2PCD - chains M and P of the 12 polymer chains in the assembly; structure by X-ray diffraction, 2.15 A resolution.

Chain M (and P):
Protein: Protocatechuate 3,4-dioxygenase (beta chain)
Source organism: Pseudomonas putida
Notes: EC 1.13.11.3; chain P of this document is another copy of the same molecule, construct and numbering; everything in this record applies to it too
UniProtKB: P00437 (PCXB_PSEPU); residues 301-538 here correspond to UniProt positions 1-238 (UniProt number = residue number - 300)
Chain sequence (238 residues; each row starts with the number of its first residue):
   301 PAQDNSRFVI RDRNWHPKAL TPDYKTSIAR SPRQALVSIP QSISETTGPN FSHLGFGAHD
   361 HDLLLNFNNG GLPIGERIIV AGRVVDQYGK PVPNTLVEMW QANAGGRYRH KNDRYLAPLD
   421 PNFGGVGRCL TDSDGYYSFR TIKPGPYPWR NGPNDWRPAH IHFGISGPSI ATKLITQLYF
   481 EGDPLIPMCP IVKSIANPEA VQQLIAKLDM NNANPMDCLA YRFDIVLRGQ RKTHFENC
Not modelled in the structure: 368-370, 537-538
Bound ions: Fe ion: Tyr408, Tyr447, His460, His462

Interface between chain M and chain P:
Contacting residue pairs (65):
  Leu372(M) with Pro418(P)
  Pro373(M) with Pro418(P)
  Ile374(M) with Ile374(P), hydrophobic; Pro418(P), hydrophobic; Leu419(P); Asp420(P)
  Gly375(M) with Ala404(P); Gly405(P)
  Glu376(M) with Ala404(P), hydrogen bond (backbone-backbone); Gly405(P); Gly445(P); Pro446(P)
  Arg377(M) with Tyr415(P); Leu416(P)
  Ala404(M) with Gly375(P); Glu376(P)
  Gly405(M) with Gly375(P); Glu376(P)
  Tyr415(M) with Arg377(P); Met516(P); Asp517(P), hydrogen bond (side chain-backbone)
  Leu416(M) with Leu372(P); Arg377(P)
  Pro418(M) with Leu372(P); Pro373(P)
  Leu419(M) with Ile374(P)
  Asp420(M) with Ile374(P)
  Gly445(M) with Glu376(P)
  Pro446(M) with Glu376(P)
  Pro448(M) with Met516(P), hydrophobic
  Trp449(M) with Met516(P)
  Arg450(M) with Met516(P)
  Pro453(M) with Pro515(P)
  Asn454(M) with Met510(P), hydrogen bond (side chain-backbone); Pro515(P)
  Trp456(M) with Met510(P); Asn514(P); Asp517(P); Cys518(P); Leu519(P), hydrophobic
  Glu481(M) with Pro484(P)
  Gly482(M) with Gly482(P)
  Pro484(M) with Glu481(P)
  Leu485(M) with Leu508(P), hydrophobic; Leu519(P), hydrophobic
  Met488(M) with Leu508(P), hydrophobic
  Leu508(M) with Pro484(P), hydrophobic; Leu485(P), hydrophobic; Met488(P), hydrophobic
  Met510(M) with Asn454(P), hydrogen bond (backbone-side chain); Trp456(P); Met488(P), hydrophobic
  Asn514(M) with Trp456(P)
  Pro515(M) with Pro453(P); Asn454(P)
  Met516(M) with Tyr415(P); Pro448(P), hydrophobic; Trp449(P); Arg450(P)
  Asp517(M) with Tyr415(P), hydrogen bond (backbone-side chain); Trp456(P)
  Cys518(M) with Trp456(P)
  Leu519(M) with Pro446(P), hydrophobic; Trp456(P), hydrophobic; Leu485(P), hydrophobic
Also at the interface, not in a pair above, chain M (38 interface residues in all): Pro421, Pro444, Ala513, Tyr521
Also at the interface, not in a pair above, chain P (38 interface residues in all): Pro421, Pro444, Ala513, Tyr521

Summary:
Chain M and chain P each contribute 38 residues to their interface, with 5 hydrogen bonds. Polar contacts
include Tyr415(M)-Asp517(P), Asn454(M)-Met510(P) and Glu376(M)-Ala404(P). Tyr408(M), Tyr447(M), His460(M) and
His462(M) coordinate a Fe ion ion.
Both chains are Protocatechuate 3,4-dioxygenase (beta chain) (Pseudomonas putida). Entry 2PCD (Structure of
protocatechuate 3,4-dioxygenase from pseudomonas aeruginosa at 2.15 angstroms resolution) was determined by
X-ray diffraction.
